Entry 5KOW (X-ray diffraction, 2.10 A resolution); this record covers chain A.

== Chain A ==
Name: Pentachlorophenol 4-monooxygenase
Source organism: Nocardia farcinica
Notes: EC 1.14.13.50
Reference sequence: A0A0H5NE66 (A0A0H5NE66_NOCFR); residues 1-473 here = UniProt positions 1-473
Amino-acid sequence (476 residues; row label = number of the first residue in the row; numbers below 1 keep their minus sign (Gly-2 is residue -2)):
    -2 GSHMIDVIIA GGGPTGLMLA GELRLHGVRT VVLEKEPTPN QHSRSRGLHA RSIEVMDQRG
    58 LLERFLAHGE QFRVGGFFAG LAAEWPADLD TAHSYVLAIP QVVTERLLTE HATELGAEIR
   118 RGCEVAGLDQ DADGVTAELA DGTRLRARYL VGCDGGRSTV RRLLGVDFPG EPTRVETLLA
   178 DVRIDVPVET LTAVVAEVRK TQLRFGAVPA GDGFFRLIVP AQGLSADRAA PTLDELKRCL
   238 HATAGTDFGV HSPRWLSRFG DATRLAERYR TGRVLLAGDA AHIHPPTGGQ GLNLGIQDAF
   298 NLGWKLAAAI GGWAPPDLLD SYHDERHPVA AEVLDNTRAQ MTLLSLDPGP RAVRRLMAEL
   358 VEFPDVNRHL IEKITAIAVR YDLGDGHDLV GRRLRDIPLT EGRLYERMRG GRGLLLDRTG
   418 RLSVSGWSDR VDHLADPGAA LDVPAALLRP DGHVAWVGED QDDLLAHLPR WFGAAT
Unresolved in the structure: -2 to -1
Construct notes: expression tag (-2 to 0)
Small-molecule neighbours: FAD (flavin-adenine dinucleotide): Ala7, Gly8, Gly9, Gly10, Pro11, Thr12, Gly13, Leu30, Glu31, Lys32, Glu33, Arg41, Ser42, Arg43, Gln98, Cys120, Glu121, Val122, Cys150, Asp151, Gly152, Thr156, Leu176, Arg213, Ala274, Gly275, Asp276, Pro283, Gly286, Gln287, Gly288, Leu289, Asn290
What the authors report for this chain:
  - binding site for flavin-adenine dinucleotide: Arg41, Asn290
  - contacts within the chain: Gln287-Asn290 (hydrogen bond)

== Summary ==
Chain A binds flavin-adenine dinucleotide. The paper reports a binding site for flavin-adenine dinucleotide at
Arg41 and Asn290; contacts within the chain involving Gln287 and Asn290.
Chain A is Pentachlorophenol 4-monooxygenase (Nocardia farcinica); the structure, Structure of rifampicin
monooxygenase, was determined by X-ray diffraction, deposited together with 5KOX.
